Entry 9E1Q (electron microscopy, 3.10 A resolution); this record covers chains J and W of the 11 polymer chains in the assembly.

# Chain J
Molecule: 152-nt DNA strand
From: Homo sapiens
Sequence (152 nucleotides; numbered -75 to 76; the number before each row is that of its first residue; numbers below 1 keep their minus sign (DC-75 is residue -75)):
   -75 CCCTGGAGAA TCCCGGTGCC GAGGCCGCTC AATTGGTCGT AGACAGCTCT AGCACCGCTT
   -15 AAACGCACGT ACGCGCTGTC CCCCGCGTTT TAACCGCCAA GGGGATTACT CCCTAGTCTC
    45 CAGGCACGTG TCAGATATAT ACATCCTGTG CA

# Chain W
Protein: SWI/SNF-related matrix-associated actin-dependent regulator of chromatin subfamily A member 5
From: Homo sapiens
UniProt: O60264 (SMCA5_HUMAN); residues 1-1052 here = UniProt positions 1-1052
Sequence (1052 residues; each row starts with the number of its first residue):
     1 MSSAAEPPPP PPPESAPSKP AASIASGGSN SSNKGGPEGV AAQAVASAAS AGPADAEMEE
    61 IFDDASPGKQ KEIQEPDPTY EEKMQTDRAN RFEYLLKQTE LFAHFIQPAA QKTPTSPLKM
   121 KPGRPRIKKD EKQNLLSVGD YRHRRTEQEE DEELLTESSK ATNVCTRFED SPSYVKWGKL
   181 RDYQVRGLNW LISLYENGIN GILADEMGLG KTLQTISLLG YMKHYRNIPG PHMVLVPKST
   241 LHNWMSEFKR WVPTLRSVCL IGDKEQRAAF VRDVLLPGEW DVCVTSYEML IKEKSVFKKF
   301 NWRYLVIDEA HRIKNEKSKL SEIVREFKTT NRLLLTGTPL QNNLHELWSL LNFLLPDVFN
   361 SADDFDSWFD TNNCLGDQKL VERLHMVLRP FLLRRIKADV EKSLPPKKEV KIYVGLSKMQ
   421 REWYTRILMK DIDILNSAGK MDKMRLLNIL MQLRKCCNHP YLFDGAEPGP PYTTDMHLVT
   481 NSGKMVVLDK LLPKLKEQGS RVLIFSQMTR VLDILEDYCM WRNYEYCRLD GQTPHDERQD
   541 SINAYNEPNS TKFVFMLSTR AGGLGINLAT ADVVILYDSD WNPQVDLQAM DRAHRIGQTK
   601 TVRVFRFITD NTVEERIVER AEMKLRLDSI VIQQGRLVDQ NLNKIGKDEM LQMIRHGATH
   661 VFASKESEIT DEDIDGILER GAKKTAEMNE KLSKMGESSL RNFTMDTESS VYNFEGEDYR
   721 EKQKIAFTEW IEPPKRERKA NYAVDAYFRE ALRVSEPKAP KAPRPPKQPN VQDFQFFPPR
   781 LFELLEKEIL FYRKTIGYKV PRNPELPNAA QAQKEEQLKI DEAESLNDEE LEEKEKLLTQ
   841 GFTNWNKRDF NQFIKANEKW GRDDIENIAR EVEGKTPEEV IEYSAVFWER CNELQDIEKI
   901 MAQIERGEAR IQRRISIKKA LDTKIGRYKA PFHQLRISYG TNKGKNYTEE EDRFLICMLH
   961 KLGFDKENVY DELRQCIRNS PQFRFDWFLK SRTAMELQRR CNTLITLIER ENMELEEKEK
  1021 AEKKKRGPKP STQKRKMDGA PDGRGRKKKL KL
Unresolved in the structure: 1-165, 364-376, 431-442, 635-1052
UniProt features mapped onto this chain:
  - motif: Asp308 to His311 (DEAH box)
  - binding site (ATP): Asp205 to Thr212
  - modified residue: Ser2 (N-acetylserine), Ser66 (Phosphoserine), Thr113 (Phosphothreonine), Ser116 (Phosphoserine), Ser137 (Phosphoserine), Ser171 (Phosphoserine), Lys440 (N6-acetyllysine), Ser755 (Phosphoserine), Ser825 (Phosphoserine)
  - cross-link (Glycyl lysine isopeptide (Lys-Gly)): Lys83 (interchain with G-Cter in SUMO2), Lys644 (interchain with G-Cter in SUMO2), Lys647 (interchain with G-Cter in SUMO2), Lys694 (interchain with G-Cter in SUMO2), Lys722 (interchain with G-Cter in SUMO2), Lys735 (interchain with G-Cter in SUMO2), Lys966 (interchain with G-Cter in SUMO2)
  - mutagenesis: Lys211 (K211R: Abolishes ATP hydrolysis. Binds to chromatin itself, but abolishes the chromatin binding of the cohesin complex component RAD21)
Small-molecule neighbours: ADP (adenosine-5'-diphosphate): Arg181, Met207, Gly208, Leu209, Gly210, Lys211, Thr212, Leu213, Asn243, Trp251, Ile596
From the paper describing this entry:
  - mutagenesis - K455A, R538A: decreased catalytic activity (chromatin remodeling activity)
  - mutagenesis - R620A/K624A: decreased catalytic activity on remodeling

# How chain J and chain W interact
Residue-residue contacts - 26 pairs, chain J then chain W:
  DG-24(J) - Leu447(W)  phosphate contact
  DG-24(J) - Asn448(W)  hydrogen bond to the base
  DC-23(J) - Arg445(W)  salt bridge to the phosphate
  DC-23(J) - Leu447(W)  phosphate contact
  DC-23(J) - Asn448(W)  sugar contact
  DC-23(J) - Met451(W)  base contact
  DA-22(J) - Met451(W)  sugar contact
  DA-22(J) - Lys455(W)  salt bridge to the phosphate
  DC-21(J) - Gln507(W)  phosphate contact
  DC-21(J) - Met508(W)  phosphate contact
  DC-21(J) - Thr509(W)  hydrogen bond to the phosphate
  DC-21(J) - Arg510(W)  phosphate contact
  DC-20(J) - Thr509(W)  phosphate contact
  DC-20(J) - Asp530(W)  phosphate contact
  DC-20(J) - Gly531(W)  hydrogen bond to the phosphate
  DC-20(J) - Ser558(W)  hydrogen bond to the phosphate
  DC-20(J) - Ala561(W)  phosphate contact
  DG-19(J) - Gly531(W)  phosphate contact
  DG-19(J) - Arg538(W)  salt bridge to the phosphate
  DG-19(J) - Ala561(W)  phosphate contact
  DC-18(J) - Lys238(W)  phosphate contact
  DC-18(J) - Glu288(W)  sugar contact
  DC-18(J) - His535(W)  salt bridge to the phosphate
  DT-17(J) - Lys238(W)  salt bridge to the phosphate
  DT-16(J) - Asp263(W)  phosphate contact
  DT-16(J) - Arg267(W)  salt bridge to the phosphate
Interface residues without a listed pair, chain J (10 interface residues in all): DA-15
Interface residues without a listed pair, chain W (26 interface residues in all): Ser239, Gly262, Lys264, Met289, Lys292, Gln452, Arg560

# Summary
Chain J and chain W form an interface of 10 and 26 residues respectively; the contacts include 4 hydrogen
bonds and 6 salt bridges. Among the polar pairs are DG-24(J)-Asn448(W), DC-21(J)-Thr509(W) and
DC-20(J)-Gly531(W). The paper reports that K455A and R538A of chain W reduce catalytic activity (chromatin
remodeling activity); R620A/K624A of chain W reduce catalytic activity on remodeling.
Chain J is a 152-nt DNA strand and chain W is SWI/SNF-related matrix-associated actin-dependent regulator of
chromatin subfamily A member 5, both from Homo sapiens; the structure, Snf2h bound nucleosome complex -
ClassB3, was determined by electron microscopy together with 9E1L, 9E1M, 9E1N, 9E1O, 9E1P, 9E1R and 4 further
entries from the same study.
